PDB entry 5LMU | electron microscopy, 4.00 A resolution | chains A and L of the 24 polymer chains in the assembly

Chain A:
Molecule: 16S ribosomal RNA
Organism: Thermus thermophilus HB8
Sequence (1522 nucleotides; each row starts with the number of its first residue; note: 44 numbers in that range are skipped by the numbering (no residue carries them; nothing is unmodelled there); a row labelled like 189A-189L holds insertion residues (189A, then the next letters in order); numbering starts at 0):
     0 UUUGUUGGAG AGUUUGAUCC UGGCUCAGGG UGAACGCUGG CGGCGUGCCU AAGACAUGCA
    60 AGUCGUGCGG GCCG
    76 CGGGGUUUU
    88 ACUCCG
    96 UGGUCAGCGG CGGACGGGUG AGUAACGCGU GGGU
  129A G
   130 ACCUACCCGG AAGAGGGGGA CAACCCGGGG AAACUCGGGC UAAUCCCCCA UGUGGACCCG
189A-189L CCCCUUGGGGUG
   190 UGUCCAAAGG GCUUU
   216 GCCCGCUUCC GGAUGGGCCC GCGUCCCAUC AGCUAGUUGG UGGGGUAAUG GCCCACCAAG
   276 GCGACGACGG GUAGCCGGUC UGAGAGGAUG GCCGGCCACA GGGGCACUGA GACACGGGCC
   336 CCACUCCUAC GGGAGGCAGC AGUUAGGAAU CUUCCGCAAU GGGCGCAAGC CUGACGGAGC
   396 GACGCCGCUU GGAGGAAGAA GCCCUUCGGG GUGUAAACUC CUGA
   441 ACCCGGGACG AAACCCCC
   460 GA
   470 CGAGGGGA
   479 CUGACGGUAC CGGGGUAA
   498 UAGCGCCGGC CAACUCCGUG CCAGCAGCCG CGGUAAUACG GAGGGCGCGA GCGUUACCCG
   558 GAUUCACUGG GCGUAAAGGG CGUGUAGGCG GCCUGGGGCG UCCCAUGUGA AAGACCACGG
   618 CUCAACCGUG GGGGAGCGUG GGAUACGCUC AGGCUAGACG GUGGGAGAGG GUGGUGGAAU
   678 UCCCGGAGUA GCGGUGAAAU GCGCAGAUAC CGGGAGGAAC GCCGAUGGCG AAGGCAGCCA
   738 CCUGGUCCAC CCGUGACGCU GAGGCGCGAA AGCGUGGGGA GCAAACCGGA UUAGAUACCC
   798 GGGUAGUCCA CGCCCUAAAC GAUGCGCGCU AGGUCUCUGG GUCU
   848 CCUGGGGGCC GAAGCUAACG CGUUAAGCGC GCCGCCUGGG GAGUACGGCC GCAAGGCUGA
   908 AACUCAAAGG AAUUGACGGG GGCCCGCACA AGCGGUGGAG CAUGUGGUUU AAUUCGAAGC
   968 AACGCGAAGA ACCUUACCAG GCCUUGACAU GCUA
 1001A G
  1002 GGAACCCGGG UGAAAGCCUG GGGUGCCCC
1030A-1030D GCGA
  1031 GGGGAGCCCU AGCACAGGUG CUGCAUGGCC GUCGUCAGCU CGUGCCGUGA GGUGUUGGGU
  1091 UAAGUCCCGC AACGAGCGCA ACCCCCGCCG UUAGUUGCCA GCGGUUCGGC CGGGCACUCU
  1151 AACGGGACUG CCCGCG
  1168 AAAGCGGGAG GAAGGAGGGG ACGACGUCUG GUCAGCAUGG CCCUUACGGC CUGGGCGACA
  1228 CACGUGCUAC AAUGCCCACU ACAAAGCGAU GCCACCCGGC AACGGGGAGC UAAUCGCAAA
  1288 AAGGUGGGCC CAGUUCGGAU UGGGGUCUGC AACCCGACCC CAUGAAGCCG GAAUCGCUAG
  1348 UAAUCGCGGA UCAGCC
 1363A A
  1364 UGCCGCGGUG AAUACGUUCC CGGGCCUUGU ACACACCGCC CGUCACGCCA UGGGAGCGGG
  1424 CUCUACCCGA AGUCGCCGG
1442A-1442B GA
  1443 GCCUA
  1452 C
  1456 GGGCAGGCGC CGAGGGUAGG GCCCGUGACU GGGGCGAAGU CGUAACAAGG UAGCUGUACC
  1516 GGAAGGUGCG GCUGGAUCAC CUCCUUUCU
Not modelled in the structure: 0-4, 1543-1544
Bound ions: Mg2+ site 1: C48, G115; Mg2+ site 2 near A53 (its only coordinating residue here); Mg2+ site 3: A59, U387; Mg2+ site 4: A109, G331; Mg2+ site 5: A116, G117, G289; Mg2+ site 6: C121, U125; Mg2+ site 7 near A195 (its only coordinating residue here); Mg2+ site 8: U252, C267; Mg2+ site 9 near G266 (its only coordinating residue here); Mg2+ site 10 near U287 (its only coordinating residue here); Mg2+ site 11 near G299 (its only coordinating residue here); Mg2+ site 12 near A315 (its only coordinating residue here); 36 more Mg2+ sites not listed
From the paper describing this entry:
  - binding site for mRNA: G926, C1400, C1403, U1498

Chain L:
Molecule: 30S ribosomal protein S12
Organism: Thermus thermophilus HB8
UniProtKB: Q5SHN3 (RS12_THET8); residues 4-135 here correspond to UniProt positions 1-132 (UniProt number = residue number - 3)
Chain sequence (132 residues; numbered 4 to 135; the number before each row is that of its first residue):
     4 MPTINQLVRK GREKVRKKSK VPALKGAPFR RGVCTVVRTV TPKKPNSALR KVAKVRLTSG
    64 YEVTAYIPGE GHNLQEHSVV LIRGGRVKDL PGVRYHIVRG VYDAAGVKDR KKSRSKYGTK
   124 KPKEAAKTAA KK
Not modelled in the structure: 4, 129-135
Curated features (UniProtKB/Swiss-Prot):
  - modified residue: Asp92 (3-methylthioaspartic acid)

How chain A and chain L interact:
Pairs across the interface (122):
  U24(A) with Lys23(L), salt bridge to the phosphate
  A32(A) with Pro31(L), base contact
  A33(A) with Phe32(L), sugar contact
  C34(A) with Phe32(L), sugar contact; Val101(L), sugar contact; Val104(L), phosphate contact
  G35(A) with Val104(L), phosphate contact; Arg117(L), sugar contact; Ser118(L), hydrogen bond to the sugar; Gly121(L), sugar contact
  C36(A) with Arg117(L), sugar contact; Gly121(L), phosphate contact; Thr122(L), sugar contact; Lys123(L), salt bridge to the phosphate; Lys124(L), hydrogen bond to the phosphate
  U37(A) with Lys123(L), salt bridge to the phosphate; Lys124(L), hydrogen bond to the phosphate
  U49(A) with Lys28(L), hydrogen bond to the sugar
  A303(A) with Lys17(L), phosphate contact
  G362(A) with Arg33(L), phosphate contact; Arg34(L), salt bridge to the phosphate; Thr61(L), sugar contact
  A363(A) with Ala30(L), base contact; Pro31(L), base contact; Phe32(L), base contact; Arg33(L), salt bridge to the phosphate; Arg34(L), salt bridge to the phosphate; Thr61(L), hydrogen bond to the phosphate; Leu84(L), sugar contact
  G500(A) with Lys124(L), salt bridge to the phosphate
  C501(A) with Arg117(L), salt bridge to the phosphate; Ser118(L), phosphate contact; Lys124(L), salt bridge to the phosphate
  G502(A) with Lys115(L), phosphate contact; Ser116(L), phosphate contact; Arg117(L), hydrogen bond to the phosphate; Ser118(L), hydrogen bond to the phosphate; Lys119(L), hydrogen bond to the phosphate
  C503(A) with Ser116(L), hydrogen bond to the phosphate; Lys119(L), salt bridge to the phosphate
  C518(A) with Ser50(L), sugar contact
  C519(A) with Ser50(L), phosphate contact
  A520(A) with Ala51(L), phosphate contact; Leu52(L), hydrogen bond to the phosphate; Glu73(L), hydrogen bond to the sugar
  G521(A) with Arg53(L), hydrogen bond to the base; Lys54(L), salt bridge to the phosphate; Gly72(L), phosphate contact; Glu73(L), phosphate contact; Gly74(L), hydrogen bond to the phosphate
  C522(A) with Arg53(L), base contact; Tyr69(L), hydrogen bond to the phosphate; Pro71(L), phosphate contact; Gly72(L), hydrogen bond to the phosphate; Asp92(L), base contact; Tyr120(L), hydrogen bond to the phosphate
  A523(A) with Arg53(L), base contact; Val90(L), base contact; Lys91(L), base contact; Asp92(L), hydrogen bond to the base; Tyr120(L), phosphate contact
  C525(A) with Lys91(L), salt bridge to the phosphate
  C526(A) with Lys91(L), phosphate contact
  G527(A) with Asn49(L), base contact
  C528(A) with Asn49(L), base contact
  G529(A) with Asn49(L), hydrogen bond to the base; Ser50(L), hydrogen bond to the base
  G537(A) with Glu73(L), sugar contact; Arg113(L), salt bridge to the phosphate
  G538(A) with Arg113(L), salt bridge to the phosphate; Lys114(L), hydrogen bond to the phosphate; Lys115(L), hydrogen bond to the phosphate
  A539(A) with Lys114(L), phosphate contact; Lys115(L), phosphate contact
  G550(A) with Ser118(L), base contact; Lys119(L), hydrogen bond to the sugar
  U551(A) with Arg86(L), hydrogen bond to the sugar
  U552(A) with Pro31(L), hydrogen bond to the sugar; Arg86(L), hydrogen bond to the sugar; Gly87(L), phosphate contact
  A553(A) with Gly29(L), hydrogen bond to the sugar; Pro31(L), sugar contact; Gly87(L), phosphate contact; Gly88(L), phosphate contact
  C555(A) with Lys20(L), salt bridge to the phosphate
  C562(A) with Arg15(L), phosphate contact; Glu16(L), hydrogen bond to the base; Val18(L), phosphate contact
  A563(A) with Arg15(L), base contact
  C564(A) with Leu10(L), phosphate contact; Arg15(L), salt bridge to the phosphate
  G567(A) with Pro5(L), base contact; Arg15(L), hydrogen bond to the base
  G568(A) with Pro5(L), base contact
  G585(A) with Asn8(L), hydrogen bond to the sugar
  C880(A) with Thr6(L), phosphate contact; Asn8(L), phosphate contact; Gln9(L), base contact; Arg12(L), salt bridge to the phosphate
  G881(A) with Gln9(L), phosphate contact; Arg12(L), salt bridge to the phosphate
  C882(A) with Pro5(L), base contact; Gln9(L), base contact; Lys13(L), salt bridge to the phosphate
  C883(A) with Pro5(L), base contact
  U884(A) with Arg15(L), base contact
  C910(A) with Arg97(L), salt bridge to the phosphate
  U911(A) with Gly95(L), hydrogen bond to the phosphate; Arg97(L), salt bridge to the phosphate
  C912(A) with Lys46(L), salt bridge to the phosphate
  C1411(A) with Arg41(L), phosphate contact; Pro94(L), sugar contact
  C1412(A) with Arg41(L), salt bridge to the phosphate; Pro94(L), sugar contact; Gly95(L), sugar contact
  A1413(A) with Lys57(L), salt bridge to the phosphate
  C1490(A) with Lys46(L), sugar contact
  G1491(A) with Lys47(L), salt bridge to the phosphate
  A1492(A) with Lys46(L), hydrogen bond to the base; Lys47(L), base contact; Asn49(L), hydrogen bond to the base; Ser50(L), base contact
Interface residues without a listed pair, chain A (65 interface residues in all): C23, G302, A364, G524, C554, C556, A759, C879, G885, A908, A913
Interface residues without a listed pair, chain L (68 interface residues in all): Ile7, Arg19, Lys21, Val24, His99, Gly103, Tyr105, Asp112

In short:
65 residues of chain A and 68 residues of chain L are in contact; the contacts include 32 hydrogen bonds and
25 salt bridges. Among the polar pairs are G521(A)-Arg53(L), A523(A)-Asp92(L) and G529(A)-Asn49(L). C48(A) and
G115(A) coordinate Mg2+ site 1. From the paper: a binding site for mRNA at G926(A), C1400(A) and C1403(A)
among others.
Chain A is 16S ribosomal RNA and chain L is 30S ribosomal protein S12, both from Thermus thermophilus HB8; the
structure, Structure of bacterial 30S-IF3-mRNA-tRNA translation pre-initiation complex, closed form (state-4),
was determined by electron microscopy (same publication as 5LMN, 5LMO, 5LMP, 5LMQ, 5LMR, 5LMS, 5LMT and 5LMV).
